5HFN - chains D and E of the 6 polymer chains in the assembly; structure by X-ray diffraction, 2.75 A resolution.

Chain D (and E):
Name: Cephalosporin-C deacetylase
From: Thermotoga maritima (strain ATCC 43589 / MSB8 / DSM 3109 / JCM 10099)
Notes: EC 3.1.1.41, 3.1.1.72; engineered mutation(s): Deletion of residues 120-145; chain E of this document is another copy of the same molecule, construct and numbering; everything in this record applies to it too
Reference sequence: Q9WXT2 (CAH_THEMA); numbering as in UniProt; present here: 1-119, 146-325
Sequence (311 residues; numbered -11 to 325; 26 numbers in that range are skipped by the numbering (no residue carries them; nothing is unmodelled there); the number before each row is that of its first residue; numbers below 1 keep their minus sign (Met-11 is residue -11)):
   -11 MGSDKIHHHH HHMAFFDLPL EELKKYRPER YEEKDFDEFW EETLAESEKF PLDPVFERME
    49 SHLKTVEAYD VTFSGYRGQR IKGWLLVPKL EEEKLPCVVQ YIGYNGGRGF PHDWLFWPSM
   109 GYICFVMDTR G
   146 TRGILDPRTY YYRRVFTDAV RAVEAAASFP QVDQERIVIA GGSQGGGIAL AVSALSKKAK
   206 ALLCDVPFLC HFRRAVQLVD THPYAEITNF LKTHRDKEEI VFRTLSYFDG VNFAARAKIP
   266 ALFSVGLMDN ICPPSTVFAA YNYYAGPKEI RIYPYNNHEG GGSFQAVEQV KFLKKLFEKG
Disordered / not traced: -11 to -3, 91-95, 118-119, 146-155, 324-325 (chain E: -11 to 1, 91-95, 118-119, 146-155, 324-325)
Construct notes: initiating methionine (-11); expression tag (-10 to 0)

How chain D and chain E interact:
Residue-residue contacts (24):
  Met1(D) - Leu223(E)
  Met1(D) - Val224(E)  hydrophobic
  Met1(D) - Asp225(E)
  Met1(D) - Asn275(E)
  Ala2(D) - Val221(E)
  Ala2(D) - Gln222(E)
  Ala2(D) - Leu223(E)
  Ala2(D) - Val224(E)
  Phe3(D) - Gln222(E)  hydrogen bond (backbone-backbone)
  Met273(D) - Val221(E)
  Tyr298(D) - Arg240(E)
  Tyr300(D) - Val221(E)  hydrophobic
  Tyr300(D) - Thr233(E)
  Tyr300(D) - Leu236(E)  hydrophobic
  Tyr300(D) - Glu243(E)  hydrogen bond
  Tyr300(D) - Phe247(E)
  Asn301(D) - Lys237(E)  hydrogen bond (side chain-backbone)
  Asn301(D) - Arg240(E)  hydrogen bond
  Glu304(D) - Arg240(E)
  Gly305(D) - Arg240(E)  hydrogen bond (backbone-side chain)
  Gly306(D) - Arg240(E)  hydrogen bond (backbone-side chain)
  Gly307(D) - Arg240(E)
  Phe309(D) - Arg240(E)
  Phe309(D) - Asp241(E)
Other interface residues (no listed pair), chain D (15 interface residues in all): His0, Pro299, Ser308
Other interface residues (no listed pair), chain E (15 interface residues in all): Phe4, Thr226

In short:
Chain D and chain E each contribute 15 residues to their interface, with 6 hydrogen bonds. Polar contacts
include Tyr300(D)-Glu243(E), Asn301(D)-Lys237(E) and Asn301(D)-Arg240(E).
Both chains are Cephalosporin-C deacetylase (Thermotoga maritima (strain ATCC 43589 / MSB8 / DSM 3109 / JCM
10099)). Entry 5HFN (Crystal structure of a loop truncation variant of Thermotoga maritima Acetyl Esterase
TM0077 (apo structure) at ...) was determined by X-ray diffraction, deposited together with 5FDF.
